Entry 6FL1 (X-ray diffraction, 1.60 A resolution); this record covers chains B and A of the 3 polymer chains in the assembly.

== Chain B ==
Molecule: 14-nt DNA strand
Sequence (14 nucleotides; each row starts with the number of its first residue):
     1 CTCTTTXTTT CTCG
Modified positions: FOX (((1R,2S,4R)-4-{[2-amino-5-(formylamino)-6-oxo-3,6-dihydropyrimidin-4-yl]amino}-2-hydroxycyclopentyl)methyl 5'-phosphate) at position 7

== Chain A ==
Protein: Formamidopyrimidine-DNA glycosylase
Source organism: Lactococcus lactis subsp. cremoris
Notes: EC 3.2.2.23, 4.2.99.18
UniProtKB: A0A165FVI1 (A0A165FVI1_LACLC); residues 1-271 here correspond to UniProt positions 2-272 (UniProt number = residue number + 1)
Chain sequence (271 residues; row label = number of the first residue in the row):
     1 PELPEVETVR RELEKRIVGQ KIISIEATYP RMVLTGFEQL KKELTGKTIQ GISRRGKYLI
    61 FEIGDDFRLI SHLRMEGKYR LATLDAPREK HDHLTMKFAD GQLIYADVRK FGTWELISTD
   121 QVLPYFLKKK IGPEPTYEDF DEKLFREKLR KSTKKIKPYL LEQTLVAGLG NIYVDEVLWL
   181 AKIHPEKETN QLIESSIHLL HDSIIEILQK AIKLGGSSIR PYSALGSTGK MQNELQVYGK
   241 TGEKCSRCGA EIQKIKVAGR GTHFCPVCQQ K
Sequence notes: engineered mutation Pro221 (Thr222 in A0A165FVI1)
Bound ions: Zn2+: Cys245, Cys248, Cys265, Cys268

== Interface between chain B and chain A ==
Residue-residue contacts (33; chain B residue first):
  DT5(B) - Lys254(A)  phosphate contact
  DT5(B) - Lys256(A)  salt bridge to the phosphate
  DT6(B) - Met75(A)  sugar contact
  DT6(B) - Arg109(A)  base contact
  DT6(B) - Tyr238(A)  phosphate contact
  DT6(B) - Lys254(A)  salt bridge to the phosphate
  DT6(B) - Gly261(A)  phosphate contact
  FOX_7(B) - Pro1(A)  sugar contact
  FOX_7(B) - Glu2(A)  base contact
  FOX_7(B) - Glu5(A)  base contact
  FOX_7(B) - Met75(A)  base contact
  FOX_7(B) - Lys78(A)  base contact
  FOX_7(B) - Asn171(A)  base contact
  FOX_7(B) - Ile172(A)  base contact
  FOX_7(B) - Ser217(A)  base contact
  FOX_7(B) - Ile219(A)  base contact
  FOX_7(B) - Arg220(A)  base contact
  FOX_7(B) - Tyr238(A)  base contact
  FOX_7(B) - Arg260(A)  hydrogen bond to the phosphate
  DT8(B) - Pro1(A)  phosphate contact
  DT8(B) - Glu2(A)  phosphate contact
  DT8(B) - Lys57(A)  salt bridge to the phosphate
  DT8(B) - His72(A)  hydrogen bond to the phosphate
  DT8(B) - Arg74(A)  hydrogen bond to the base
  DT8(B) - Met75(A)  base contact
  DT8(B) - Gly170(A)  phosphate contact
  DT8(B) - Asn171(A)  hydrogen bond to the phosphate
  DT8(B) - Arg260(A)  salt bridge to the phosphate
  DT9(B) - Lys57(A)  salt bridge to the phosphate
  DT9(B) - His72(A)  salt bridge to the phosphate
  DT9(B) - Arg74(A)  hydrogen bond to the sugar
  DT9(B) - Gln163(A)  phosphate contact
  DT10(B) - Lys129(A)  salt bridge to the phosphate
Interface residues without a listed pair, chain A (28 interface residues in all): Tyr58, Glu76, Phe111, Leu161, Tyr173, Ser218

== Overview ==
The interface between chain B and chain A involves 6 residues on one side and 28 on the other, with 5 hydrogen
bonds and 7 salt bridges. Polar pairs include DT8(B)-Arg74(A), DT9(B)-Arg74(A) and FOX_7(B)-Arg260(A).
Cys245(A), Cys248(A), Cys265(A) and Cys268(A) form the Zn2+ site.
Chain B is a 14-nt DNA strand and chain A is Formamidopyrimidine-DNA glycosylase (Lactococcus lactis subsp.
cremoris); the structure, Crystal structure of the complex between the Lactococcus lactis FPG mutant T221P and
a Fapy-dG containing ..., was determined by X-ray diffraction.
